Entry 7DRR (X-ray diffraction, 3.48 A resolution); this record covers chains A and B of the 4 polymer chains in the assembly.

== Chain A (and B) ==
Molecule: SspE protein
Organism: Streptomyces yokosukanensis
Notes: fragment: DUF262 and DUF1524 domains; chain B of this document is another copy of the same molecule, construct and numbering; everything in this record applies to it too
Reference sequence: A0A6I8WFL9 (A0A6I8WFL9_9ACTN); residues 1-771 here = UniProt positions 1-771
Amino-acid sequence (771 residues; numbered 1 to 771; the number before each row is that of its first residue):
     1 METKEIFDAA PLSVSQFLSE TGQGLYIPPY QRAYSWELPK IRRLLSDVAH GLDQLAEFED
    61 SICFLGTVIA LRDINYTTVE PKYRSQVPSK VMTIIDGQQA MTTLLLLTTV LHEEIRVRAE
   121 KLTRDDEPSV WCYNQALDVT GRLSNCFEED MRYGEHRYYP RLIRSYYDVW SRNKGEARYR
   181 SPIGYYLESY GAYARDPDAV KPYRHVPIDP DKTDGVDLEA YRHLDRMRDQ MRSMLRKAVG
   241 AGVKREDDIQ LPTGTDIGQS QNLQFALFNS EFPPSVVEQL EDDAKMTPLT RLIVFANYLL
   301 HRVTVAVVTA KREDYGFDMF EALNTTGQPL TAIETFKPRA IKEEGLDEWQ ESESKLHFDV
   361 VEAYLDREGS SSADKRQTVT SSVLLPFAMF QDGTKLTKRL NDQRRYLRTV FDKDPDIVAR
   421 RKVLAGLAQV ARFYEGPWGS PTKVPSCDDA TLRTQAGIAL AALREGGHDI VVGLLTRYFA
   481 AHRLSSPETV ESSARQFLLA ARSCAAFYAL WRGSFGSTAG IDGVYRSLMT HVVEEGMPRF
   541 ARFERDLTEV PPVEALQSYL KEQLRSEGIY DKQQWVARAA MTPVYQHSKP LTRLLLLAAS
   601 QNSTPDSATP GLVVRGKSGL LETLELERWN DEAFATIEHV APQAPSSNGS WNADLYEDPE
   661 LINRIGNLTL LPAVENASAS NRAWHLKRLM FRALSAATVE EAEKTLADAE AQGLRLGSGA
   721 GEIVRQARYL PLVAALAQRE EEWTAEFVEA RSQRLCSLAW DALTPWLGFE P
Sequence notes: engineered mutation A100 (Arg in A0A6I8WFL9)
From the paper describing this entry:
  - conformationally variable residues (helix shift): R404, R408
  - mutagenesis - G327DEL/Q328DEL/P329DEL, N676A: decreased catalytic activity
  - mutagenesis - Y30A, Q31A: abolished catalytic activity on 5'-CPSCA-3'-containing DNA fragment
  - mutagenesis - K40A: decreased growth
  - mutagenesis - K40A (Kd 22.2 uM): unchanged binding to DNA substrate
  - mutagenesis - Y30A, Q31A: decreased binding to PT-DNA
  - catalytic residues: N676
  - mutagenesis - K40A: unchanged catalytic activity on PT-DNA
  - mutagenesis - K40A: increased catalytic activity on DNA
  - mutagenesis - R404S/R408S: abolished binding to DNA

== Chain A / chain B interface ==
Contacting residue pairs (22):
  T21(A) with T21(B)
  Y76(A) with N269(B)
  R84(A) with N269(B); S270(B)
  S85(A) with F268(B); S270(B)
  N134(A) with Y153(B)
  Q135(A) with Y153(B)
  D138(A) with R152(B), salt bridge
  G141(A) with R152(B)
  R142(A) with R152(B)
  R152(A) with L137(B); D138(B), salt bridge; G141(B); R142(B); N145(B)
  Y153(A) with N134(B); Q135(B)
  R172(A) with D138(B), salt bridge
  N269(A) with Y76(B); R84(B), hydrogen bond
  S270(A) with S85(B)
Interface residues without a listed pair, chain A (18 interface residues in all): V87, L137, N145, F268
Interface residues without a listed pair, chain B (18 interface residues in all): V87, R172

== Summary ==
The chain A/chain B interface involves 18 residues from each chain; the contacts include 1 hydrogen bond and 3
salt bridges. Polar contacts include D138(A)-R152(B), R172(A)-D138(B) and N269(A)-R84(B). The paper reports
the catalytic residue N676(A); G327DEL/Q328DEL/P329DEL and N676A of chain A reduce catalytic activity; 6
substitutions were tested in all.
Both chains are SspE protein (Streptomyces yokosukanensis). Entry 7DRR (Structure of SspE-R100A protein) was
determined by X-ray diffraction (same publication as 7DRI and 7DRS).
